PDB entry 8HEE | electron microscopy, 3.20 A resolution | chains M and N of the 15 polymer chains in the assembly

# Chain M (and N)
Name: VP3 of capsid protein
Source organism: Foot-and-mouth disease virus
Notes: chain N of this document is another copy of the same molecule, construct and numbering; everything in this record applies to it too
Amino-acid sequence (221 residues; row label = number of the first residue in the row):
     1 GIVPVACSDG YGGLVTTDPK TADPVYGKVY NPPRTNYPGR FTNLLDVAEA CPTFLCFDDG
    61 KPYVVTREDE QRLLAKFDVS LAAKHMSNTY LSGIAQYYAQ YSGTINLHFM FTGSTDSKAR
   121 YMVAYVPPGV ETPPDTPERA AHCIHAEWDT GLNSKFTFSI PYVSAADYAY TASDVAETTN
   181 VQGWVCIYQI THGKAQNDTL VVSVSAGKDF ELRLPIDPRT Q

# How chain M and chain N interact
Pairs across the interface (31; chain M residue first):
  P4(M) - I2(N)
  P4(M) - V3(N)
  V5(M) - I2(N)
  V5(M) - V3(N)
  V5(M) - V5(N)  hydrophobic
  A6(M) - I2(N)  hydrophobic
  A6(M) - V3(N)  hydrogen bond (backbone-backbone)
  A6(M) - P4(N)
  A6(M) - V5(N)  hydrogen bond (backbone-backbone)
  C7(M) - V5(N)
  C7(M) - C7(N)  hydrophobic
  S8(M) - P4(N)
  S8(M) - V5(N)  hydrogen bond (backbone-backbone)
  Y11(M) - A6(N)  hydrophobic
  G12(M) - A6(N)
  G12(M) - C7(N)
  G12(M) - S8(N)
  G12(M) - D9(N)  hydrogen bond (backbone-backbone)
  K20(M) - S8(N)
  K20(M) - Y11(N)
  T21(M) - Y11(N)  hydrogen bond (backbone-side chain)
  A22(M) - Y11(N)
  V25(M) - V15(N)  hydrophobic
  V25(M) - T17(N)
  Y26(M) - L214(N)  hydrophobic
  Y26(M) - P215(N)  hydrogen bond (side chain-backbone)
  Y30(M) - R213(N)
  N31(M) - R213(N)
  P32(M) - D167(N)
  P32(M) - Y168(N)  hydrophobic
  P32(M) - R213(N)
Also at the interface, not in a pair above, chain M (20 interface residues in all): V3, L14, D23, P24, V29
Also at the interface, not in a pair above, chain N (18 interface residues in all): P19, I216

# Overview
20 residues of chain M face 18 of chain N across their interface; the contacts include 6 hydrogen bonds. Polar
pairs include T21(M)-Y11(N), Y26(M)-P215(N) and A6(M)-V3(N).
Chain M and chain N are both VP3 of capsid protein (Foot-and-mouth disease virus); the structure, Pentamer of
FMDV (A/TUR/14/98), was determined by electron microscopy (same publication as 8HBI, 8HEG, 8HBG and 8HBJ).
